PDB entry 6T8U | X-ray diffraction, 2.84 A resolution | chain AAA

# Chain AAA
Name: Complement factor B
From: Homo sapiens
Notes: EC 3.4.21.47
UniProtKB: P00751 (CFAB_HUMAN); the construct lacks a stretch of the UniProt sequence and is renumbered around it, so the offset changes along the chain: -2 to 0 = UniProt 474-476; 1-6 = UniProt 478-483; 18-36 = UniProt 484-502; 37-59 = UniProt 506-528; 9 more segments
Amino-acid sequence (291 residues; row label = number of the first residue in the row; note: 34 numbers in that range are skipped by the numbering (no residue carries them; nothing is unmodelled there); a row labelled like 36A-36C holds insertion residues (36A, then the next letters in order); numbers below 1 keep their minus sign (Ser-2 is residue -2)):
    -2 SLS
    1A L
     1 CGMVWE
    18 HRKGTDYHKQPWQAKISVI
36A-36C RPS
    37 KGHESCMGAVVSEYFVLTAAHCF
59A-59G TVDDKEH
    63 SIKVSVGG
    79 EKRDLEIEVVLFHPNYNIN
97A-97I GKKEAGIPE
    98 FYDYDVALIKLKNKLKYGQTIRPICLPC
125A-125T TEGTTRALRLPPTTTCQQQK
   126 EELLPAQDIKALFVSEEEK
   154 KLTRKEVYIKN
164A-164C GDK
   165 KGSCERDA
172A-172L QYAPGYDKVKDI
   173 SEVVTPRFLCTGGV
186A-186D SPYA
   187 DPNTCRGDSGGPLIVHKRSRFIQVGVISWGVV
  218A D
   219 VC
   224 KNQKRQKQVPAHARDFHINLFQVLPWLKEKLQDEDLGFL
Disordered / not traced: -2 to 0, 18-21, 59A-59G, 224-230
Swiss-Prot annotation at these positions:
  - active site (Charge relay system): His57, Asp102, Ser195
Cystine bridges: Cys1-Cys122, Cys42-Cys58, Cys125-Cys125P, Cys168-Cys182, Cys191-Cys220
Residues lining bound ligands: 5-Bromo-3-chloro-N- (MVZ; 5-bromanyl-3-chloranyl-N-(1H-imidazol-2-yl)-7-methyl-1H-indol-4-amine): Glu97I, Tyr99, Ala172C, Pro172D, Tyr172F, Thr190, Cys191, Arg192, Ser195, Ser214, Trp215, Gly216, Val217, Val218, Asp218A

# Summary
Bound to chain AAA: 5-Bromo-3-chloro-N-. Curated annotation (UniProt) lists 3 active-site residues.
Chain AAA is Complement factor B (Homo sapiens); the structure, Complement factor B in complex with
5-Bromo-3-chloro-N-(4,5-dihydro-1H-imidazol-2-yl)-7-methyl-1H-indol-4-amine, was determined by X-ray
diffraction, deposited together with 6T8V and 6T8W.
